PDB entry 7SCH | electron microscopy, 3.10 A resolution | chains A and B

[Chain A]
Molecule: Exostosin-1
Organism: Homo sapiens
Notes: EC 2.4.1.224, 2.4.1.225
UniProtKB: Q16394 (EXT1_HUMAN); residue numbers follow UniProt; this construct covers 28-746
Chain sequence (720 residues; numbered 27 to 746; the number before each row is that of its first residue):
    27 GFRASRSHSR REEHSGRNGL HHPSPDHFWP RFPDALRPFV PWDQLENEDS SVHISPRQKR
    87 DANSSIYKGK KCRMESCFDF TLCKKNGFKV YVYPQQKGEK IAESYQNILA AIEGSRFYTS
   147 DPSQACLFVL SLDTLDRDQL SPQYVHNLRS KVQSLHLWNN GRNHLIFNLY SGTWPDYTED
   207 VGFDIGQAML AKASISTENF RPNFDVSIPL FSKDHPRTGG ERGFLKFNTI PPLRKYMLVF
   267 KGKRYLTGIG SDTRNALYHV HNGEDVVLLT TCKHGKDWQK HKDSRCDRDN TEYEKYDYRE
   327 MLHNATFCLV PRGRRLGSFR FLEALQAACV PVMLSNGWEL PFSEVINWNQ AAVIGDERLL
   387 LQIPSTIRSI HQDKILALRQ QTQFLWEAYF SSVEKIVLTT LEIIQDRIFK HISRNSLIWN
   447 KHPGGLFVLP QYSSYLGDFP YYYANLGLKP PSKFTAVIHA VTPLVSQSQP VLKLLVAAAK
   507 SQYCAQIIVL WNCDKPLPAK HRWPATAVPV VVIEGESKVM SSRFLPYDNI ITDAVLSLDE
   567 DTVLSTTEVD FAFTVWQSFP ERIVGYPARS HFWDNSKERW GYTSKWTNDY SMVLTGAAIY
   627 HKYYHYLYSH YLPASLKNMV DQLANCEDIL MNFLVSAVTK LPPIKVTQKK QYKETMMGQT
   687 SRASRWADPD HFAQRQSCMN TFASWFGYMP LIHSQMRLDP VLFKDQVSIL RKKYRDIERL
Disordered / not traced: 27-81, 488-494, 519-533, 675-695, 728-746
Differences from the reference sequence: expression tag (27)
Disulfide bonds: Cys98-Cys103, Cys109-Cys152, Cys298-Cys312, Cys334-Cys355, Cys652-Cys704
From the paper describing this entry:
  - mutagenesis - K269A: decreased catalytic activity (co-polymerase activity)
  - mutagenesis - D565A, D567A, R595A, W612A: decreased catalytic activity
  - disease-associated variants - D164H, R280G, R280S, R340C, R340H, R340L: abolished catalytic activity (citing earlier work)
  - mutagenesis - K269A: unchanged catalytic activity
  - catalytic residues: Tyr271, Arg280, Arg341 (from molecular simulation)

[Chain B]
Molecule: Exostosin-2
Organism: Homo sapiens
Notes: EC 2.4.1.224, 2.4.1.225
UniProtKB: Q93063 (EXT2_HUMAN); residue numbers follow UniProt; this construct covers 46-718
Chain sequence (674 residues; each row starts with the number of its first residue):
    45 GWPHSIESSN DWNVEKRSIR DVPVVRLPAD SPIPERGDLS CRMHTCFDVY RCGFNPKNKI
   105 KVYIYALKKY VDDFGVSVSN TISREYNELL MAISDSDYYT DDINRACLFV PSIDVLNQNT
   165 LRIKETAQAM AQLSRWDRGT NHLLFNMLPG GPPDYNTALD VPRDRALLAG GGFSTWTYRQ
   225 GYDVSIPVYS PLSAEVDLPE KGPGPRQYFL LSSQVGLHPE YREDLEALQV KHGESVLVLD
   285 KCTNLSEGVL SVRKRCHKHQ VFDYPQVLQE ATFCVVLRGA RLGQAVLSDV LQAGCVPVVI
   345 ADSYILPFSE VLDWKRASVV VPEEKMSDVY SILQSIPQRQ IEEMQRQARW FWEAYFQSIK
   405 AIALATLQII NDRIYPYAAI SYEEWNDPPA VKWGSVSNPL FLPLIPPQSQ GFTAIVLTYD
   465 RVESLFRVIT EVSKVPSLSK LLVVWNNQNK NPPEDSLWPK IRVPLKVVRT AENKLSNRFF
   525 PYDEIETEAV LAIDDDIIML TSDELQFGYE VWREFPDRLV GYPGRLHLWD HEMNKWKYES
   585 EWTNEVSMVL TGAAFYHKYF NYLYTYKMPG DIKNWVDAHM NCEDIAMNFL VANVTGKAVI
   645 KVTPRKKFKC PECTAIDGLS LDQTHMVERS ECINKFASVF GTMPLKVVEH RADPVLYKDD
   705 FPEKLKSFPN IGSL
Disordered / not traced: 45-74, 112-125, 286-296, 655-667, 700-718
Differences from the reference sequence: expression tag (45)
Disulfide bonds: Cys85-Cys90, Cys96-Cys151, Cys318-Cys339, Cys626-Cys676
Glycans and other covalent adducts: glycan linked to Asn637
UniProt features mapped onto this chain:
  - binding site (UDP): Leu461, Arg465, Asn490, Asn517, Asp538, Asp539
  - binding site (UDP-N-acetyl-alpha-D-glucosamine): Arg465, Asn490, Asn517, Arg522, Asp538, Asp539, Asp540, Glu627, Asp628, Arg673
  - binding site (Mn(2+)): Asp540
  - binding site (a protein): Tyr582, Ser584, Lys651, Lys653
  - glycosylation (N-linked (GlcNAc...) asparagine): Asn288, Asn637
  - natural variant: Cys85 (C85R: In EXT2), Met87 (M87R: In SSMS), Arg95 (R95C: In SSMS), Leu152 (L152R: In EXT2), Arg179 (R179S: In EXT2), Ala202 (A202V: In EXT2), Arg223 (R223P: In EXT2), Asp227 (D227N: In EXT2), Ile380 (I380T: In EXT2), Glu576 (E576K: In osteochondroma)
  - mutagenesis: Arg266 (R266A: No effect on N-acetylglucosaminyl-proteoglycan 4-beta-glucuronosyltransferase activity), Tyr308 (Y308A: Increased N-acetylglucosaminyl-proteoglycan 4-beta-glucuronosyltransferase activity. Decreased glucuronosyl-N-acetylglucosaminyl-proteoglycan 4-alpha-N-acetylglucosaminyltransferase activity), Arg325 (R325A: Increased N-acetylglucosaminyl-proteoglycan 4-beta-glucuronosyltransferase activity. No effect on glucuronosyl-N-acetylglucosaminyl-proteoglycan 4-alpha-N-acetylglucosaminyltransferase activity), Gln328 (Q328A: No effect on N-acetylglucosaminyl-proteoglycan 4-beta-glucuronosyltransferase activity ...), Asp538 (D538A: Decreased N-acetylglucosaminyl-proteoglycan 4-beta-glucuronosyltransferase activity. Loss of glucuronosyl-N-acetylglucosaminyl-proteoglycan 4-alpha-N-acetylglucosaminyltransferase activity ...), Asp540 (D540A: Increased N-acetylglucosaminyl-proteoglycan 4-beta-glucuronosyltransferase activity. Decreased glucuronosyl-N-acetylglucosaminyl-proteoglycan 4-alpha-N-acetylglucosaminyltransferase activity ...), Arg569 (R569A: Increased N-acetylglucosaminyl-proteoglycan 4-beta-glucuronosyltransferase activity. Loss of glucuronosyl-N-acetylglucosaminyl-proteoglycan 4-alpha-N-acetylglucosaminyltransferase activity), Glu585 (E585A: Decreased N-acetylglucosaminyl-proteoglycan 4-beta-glucuronosyltransferase activity. Decreased glucuronosyl-N-acetylglucosaminyl-proteoglycan 4-alpha-N-acetylglucosaminyltransferase activity)
From the paper describing this entry:
  - post-translational modification sites: Asn637
  - mutagenesis - E585A: decreased catalytic activity (co-polymerase activity)
  - mutagenesis - R325A, E585A: unchanged catalytic activity
  - mutagenesis - Y308A: decreased catalytic activity
  - mutagenesis - Q328A: increased catalytic activity
  - mutagenesis - D538A, R569A: decreased catalytic activity (GlcNAc transferase activity)
  - disease-associated variants - D227N: decreased stability (proposed by the authors, not directly observed)
  - mutagenesis - D538A, R569A: decreased catalytic activity on 5-mer
  - catalytic residues: Arg465, Arg522, Asp538, Asn625, Glu627, Asp628, Arg673 (from molecular simulation)

[How chain A and chain B interact]
Contacting residue pairs (128; chain A residue first):
  Pro82(A) with His262(B); Glu264(B)
  Arg83(A) with Glu264(B)
  Lys85(A) with Arg322(B)
  Arg86(A) with Glu367(B); Glu368(B)
  Tyr93(A) with Trp220(B)
  Lys97(A) with Trp220(B), hydrogen bond (backbone-side chain)
  Arg99(A) with Thr219(B), hydrogen bond (side chain-backbone); Trp220(B)
  Glu101(A) with Thr219(B); Trp220(B); Asp346(B); Ser347(B)
  Ser102(A) with Trp220(B)
  Thr223(A) with Arg86(B); His88(B)
  Glu224(A) with His88(B), salt bridge
  Pro228(A) with Gln224(B)
  Leu251(A) with Leu446(B), hydrophobic; Leu448(B)
  Lys252(A) with Leu448(B); Pro450(B)
  Phe253(A) with Pro451(B), hydrophobic; Gln454(B); Glu532(B)
  Asn254(A) with Leu444(B); Leu448(B); Glu532(B); His601(B), hydrogen bond (backbone-side chain)
  Ile256(A) with Lys602(B), hydrogen bond (backbone-side chain); Tyr603(B), hydrophobic; Tyr606(B), hydrophobic
  Pro257(A) with Lys602(B)
  Asn362(A) with His88(B)
  Gly363(A) with His88(B)
  Asn375(A) with Pro420(B)
  Gln376(A) with Glu427(B)
  Ile380(A) with Pro420(B)
  Asp382(A) with Val93(B)
  Arg384(A) with Met87(B); His88(B); Phe91(B), hydrogen bond (side chain-backbone); Val93(B); Tyr94(B), hydrogen bond (backbone-side chain)
  Leu385(A) with Val93(B); Tyr94(B), hydrophobic; Gly97(B)
  Gln388(A) with Gly97(B)
  Ser391(A) with Phe98(B)
  Thr392(A) with Phe98(B)
  Ser395(A) with Phe98(B)
  His397(A) with Tyr606(B); Lys611(B)
  Asp399(A) with Tyr603(B), hydrogen bond; Tyr606(B); Lys611(B)
  Lys400(A) with Tyr421(B), hydrogen bond (side chain-backbone)
  Leu402(A) with Tyr603(B), hydrophobic
  Ala403(A) with Phe445(B)
  Gln406(A) with Pro443(B), hydrogen bond (side chain-backbone); Leu444(B); Phe445(B), hydrogen bond (side chain-backbone); Leu446(B), hydrogen bond (side chain-backbone)
  Gln407(A) with Phe445(B)
  Gln409(A) with Leu446(B)
  Phe410(A) with Leu446(B)
  Phe435(A) with Lys369(B)
  Lys436(A) with Lys359(B), hydrogen bond (backbone-side chain); Val364(B); Pro366(B)
  His437(A) with Ile376(B)
  Ser439(A) with Lys359(B), hydrogen bond
  Arg440(A) with Lys359(B)
  Asn441(A) with Asp357(B); Lys359(B); Arg360(B)
  Ser442(A) with Asp357(B), hydrogen bond (backbone-side chain); Tyr426(B)
  Leu443(A) with Arg360(B); Tyr426(B), hydrogen bond (backbone-side chain)
  Lys447(A) with Glu427(B), salt bridge
  His448(A) with Pro447(B)
  Ser460(A) with Gln384(B), hydrogen bond
  Tyr461(A) with Arg383(B); Gln384(B); Glu387(B)
  Asp464(A) with Arg383(B), salt bridge
  Ala470(A) with Ser439(B); Val440(B), hydrogen bond (backbone-backbone)
  Asn471(A) with Ser439(B)
  Leu472(A) with Arg360(B); Gly438(B); Ser439(B)
  Thr580(A) with Glu693(B), hydrogen bond
  Val581(A) with His694(B)
  Ser584(A) with Val692(B); His694(B)
  Phe585(A) with Phe559(B), hydrophobic; Arg562(B)
  Arg588(A) with Phe559(B)
  Asn614(A) with Val699(B)
  Pro668(A) with Glu558(B)
  Ile718(A) with Ile449(B), hydrophobic
  Ser720(A) with Glu558(B), hydrogen bond
  Gln721(A) with Phe551(B); Glu554(B); Glu558(B), hydrogen bond (backbone-side chain); Val699(B)
  Met722(A) with Glu558(B); Phe559(B), hydrophobic; Val699(B)
  Arg723(A) with Arg695(B); Ala696(B); Asp697(B), salt bridge; Pro698(B), hydrogen bond (side chain-backbone); Val699(B)
  Leu724(A) with His694(B); Arg695(B); Ala696(B), hydrophobic
  Asp725(A) with His694(B); Arg695(B), hydrogen bond (backbone-backbone); Asp697(B)
  Pro726(A) with Glu693(B); Arg695(B), hydrogen bond (backbone-side chain)
  Val727(A) with Asn588(B); Glu693(B), hydrogen bond (backbone-backbone); Arg695(B)
Other interface residues (no listed pair), chain A (84 interface residues in all): Asn89, Ser222, Asn229, Thr255, Asn373, Val379, Ile396, Gln398, Leu462, Gly473, Phe577, Tyr616, Leu667
Other interface residues (no listed pair), chain B (75 interface residues in all): Asp92, Cys96, Val363, Ala423, Val435, Ser441, Ser453, Thr587, Glu589, Ile644

[In short]
84 residues of chain A and 75 residues of chain B are in contact; the contacts include 24 hydrogen bonds and 4
salt bridges. Polar contacts include Glu224(A)-His88(B), Lys447(A)-Glu427(B) and Asp464(A)-Arg383(B). From the
paper: catalytic residues Tyr271(A), Arg280(A) and Arg465(B) among others; D164H, R280G and R280S of chain A,
among others, abolish catalytic activity; 18 substitutions were tested in all.
Chain A is Exostosin-1 and chain B is Exostosin-2, both from Homo sapiens; the structure, Cryo-EM structure of
the human Exostosin-1 and Exostosin-2 heterodimer, was determined by electron microscopy (same publication as
7SCJ, 7SCK, 7UQX and 7UQY).
